2VLA - chains A and L of the 3 polymer chains in the assembly; structure by X-ray diffraction, 1.30 A resolution.

# Chain A
Molecule: Restriction endonuclease r.bpuji
From: Bacillus pumilus
Notes: EC 3.1.21.4; fragment: recognition domain, residues 1-285
UniProt: A3FMN7 (A3FMN7_BACPU); residue numbers follow UniProt; this construct covers 1-285
Chain sequence (285 residues; each row starts with the number of its first residue):
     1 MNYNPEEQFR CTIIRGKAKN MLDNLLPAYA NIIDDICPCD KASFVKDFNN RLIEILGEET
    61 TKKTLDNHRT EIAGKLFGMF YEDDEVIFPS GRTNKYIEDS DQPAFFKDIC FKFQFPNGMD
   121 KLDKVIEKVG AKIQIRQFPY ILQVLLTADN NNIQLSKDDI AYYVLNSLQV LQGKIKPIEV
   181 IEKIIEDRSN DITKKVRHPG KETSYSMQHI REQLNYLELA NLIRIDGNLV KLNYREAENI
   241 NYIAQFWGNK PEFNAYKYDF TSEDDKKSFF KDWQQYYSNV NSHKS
Not modelled in the structure: 281-285
Metal / ion sites: Na+ near Gly-173 (its only coordinating residue here)
Residues lining bound ligands: PG6 (1-(2-methoxy-ethoxy)-2-{2-[2-(2-methoxy-ethoxy]-ethoxy}-ethane): Gln-134, Ile-135, Tyr-140, Gln-172, Gly-173, Lys-174, Ile-175, Lys-176, Trp-247, Gly-248, Asn-249, Lys-250, Pro-251
What the authors report for this chain:
  - binding site for the 12-nt DNA strand: Lys-17, Lys-63, Asn-67, Gln-208
  - binding site for the 12-nt DNA strand (chain L): Arg-15, Asn-67, Glu-71, Lys-121, Ser-204, Lys-266
  - mutagenesis - R15A, N67A, E71A, Q208A: abolished binding to cognate DNA
  - mutagenesis - K121A: increased binding to cognate DNA

# Chain L
Molecule: 12-nt DNA strand
Sequence (12 nucleotides; numbered 101 to 112; the number before each row is that of its first residue):
   101 GGTACCCGTG GA

# Chain A / chain L interface
Contacting residue pairs - 25 pairs, chain A then chain L:
  Arg-10(A) with DC107(L), salt bridge to the phosphate
  Ile-14(A) with DC106(L), phosphate contact
  Arg-15(A) with DC107(L), sugar contact; DG108(L), hydrogen bond to the base
  Lys-63(A) with DA104(L), base contact; DC105(L), base contact
  Asn-67(A) with DC105(L), hydrogen bond to the base; DC106(L), base contact
  Arg-69(A) with DA104(L), salt bridge to the phosphate
  Thr-70(A) with DA104(L), sugar contact; DC105(L), hydrogen bond to the phosphate
  Glu-71(A) with DC105(L), hydrogen bond to the phosphate; DC106(L), hydrogen bond to the base
  Lys-75(A) with DC105(L), phosphate contact
  Met-119(A) with DC105(L), sugar contact
  Asp-120(A) with DC105(L), phosphate contact; DC106(L), phosphate contact
  Lys-121(A) with DC105(L), hydrogen bond to the phosphate; DC106(L), hydrogen bond to the phosphate
  Lys-124(A) with DC106(L), phosphate contact; DC107(L), salt bridge to the phosphate
  Lys-201(A) with DG108(L), salt bridge to the phosphate
  Glu-202(A) with DT109(L), base contact
  Ser-204(A) with DT109(L), hydrogen bond to the base
  Tyr-205(A) with DG108(L), phosphate contact
Interface residues without a listed pair, chain A (19 interface residues in all): Thr-12, Lys-17

# Overview
19 residues of chain A and 6 residues of chain L are in contact, with 8 hydrogen bonds and 4 salt bridges.
Among the polar pairs are Arg-15(A)/DG108(L), Asn-67(A)/DC105(L) and Glu-71(A)/DC106(L). From the paper: a
binding site for the 12-nt DNA strand (chain L) at Arg-15(A), Asn-67(A) and Glu-71(A) among others; R15A, N67A
and E71A of chain A, among others, abolish binding to cognate DNA; 5 substitutions were tested in all.
Chain A is Restriction endonuclease r.bpuji (Bacillus pumilus) and chain L is a 12-nt DNA strand; the
structure, Crystal structure of restriction endonuclease BpuJI recognition domain in complex with cognate DNA,
was determined by X-ray diffraction.
